Entry 6MDM (electron microscopy, 4.40 A resolution (low resolution: residue-level contacts below are approximate; hydrogen-bond / salt-bridge calls are withheld)); this record covers chains I and K of the 11 polymer chains in the assembly.

== Chain I ==
Molecule: Syntaxin-1A
From: Rattus norvegicus
UniProt: P32851 (STX1A_RAT); residue numbers follow UniProt; this construct covers 1-256
Chain sequence (256 residues; each row starts with the number of its first residue):
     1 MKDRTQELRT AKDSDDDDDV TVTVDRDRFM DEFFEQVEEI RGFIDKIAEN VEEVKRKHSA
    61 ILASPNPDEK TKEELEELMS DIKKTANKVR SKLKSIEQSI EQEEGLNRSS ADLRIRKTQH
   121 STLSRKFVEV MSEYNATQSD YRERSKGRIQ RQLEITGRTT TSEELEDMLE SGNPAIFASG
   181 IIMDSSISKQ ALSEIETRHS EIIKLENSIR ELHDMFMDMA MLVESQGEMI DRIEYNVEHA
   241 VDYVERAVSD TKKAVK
Unresolved in the structure: 1-190
Sequence notes: conflict Ser145 (Cys in P32851)
Swiss-Prot annotation at these positions:
  - site: Lys253, Ala254 (Microbial infection: Cleavage)
  - modified residue (Phosphoserine): Ser14, Ser64, Ser95, Ser188
  - cross-link (Glycyl lysine isopeptide (Lys-Gly)): Lys252 (interchain with G-Cter in SUMO), Lys253 (interchain with G-Cter in SUMO), Lys256 (interchain with G-Cter in SUMO)

== Chain K ==
Molecule: Alpha-soluble NSF attachment protein
From: Rattus norvegicus
UniProt: P54921 (SNAA_RAT); residues 1-295 here = UniProt positions 1-295
Chain sequence (313 residues; numbered -17 to 295; the number before each row is that of its first residue; numbers below 1 keep their minus sign (Met-17 is residue -17)):
   -17 MHHHHHHHHH HENLYFQGMD TSGKQAEAMA LLAEAERKVK NSQSFFSGLF GGSSKIEEAC
    43 EIYARAANMF KMAKNWSAAG NAFCQAAQLH LQLQSKHDAA TCFVDAGNAF KKADPQEAIN
   103 CLMRAIEIYT DMGRFTIAAK HHISIAEIYE TELVDVEKAI AHYEQSADYY KGEESNSSAN
   163 KCLLKVAGYA AQLEQYQKAI DIYEQVGTSA MDSPLLKYSA KDYFFKAALC HFCIDMLNAK
   223 LAVQKYEELF PAFSDSRECK LMKKLLEAHE EQNVDSYTES VKEYDSISRL DQWLTTMLLR
   283 IKKTIQGDEE DLR
Unresolved in the structure: -17 to 7, 294-295
Sequence notes: initiating methionine (-17); expression tag (-16 to 0)

== Interface between chain I and chain K ==
Contacting residue pairs - 11 pairs, chain I then chain K:
  Glu234(I) with Lys122(K)
  Glu238(I) with Ile119(K)
  Asp242(I) with Thr83(K)
  Glu245(I) with Arg116(K)
  Arg246(I) with Lys78(K); His79(K); Asp80(K); Ala82(K); Tyr111(K)
  Ser249(I) with His79(K)
  Asp250(I) with His79(K)
Other interface residues (no listed pair), chain I (8 interface residues in all): Val241
Other interface residues (no listed pair), chain K (10 interface residues in all): Thr118

== Overview ==
The interface between chain I and chain K involves 8 residues on one side and 10 on the other.
Chain I is Syntaxin-1A and chain K is Alpha-soluble NSF attachment protein, both from Rattus norvegicus; the
structure, The 20S supercomplex engaging the SNAP-25 N-terminus (class 1), was determined by electron
microscopy together with 6MDN, 6MDO and 6MDP from the same study.
